PDB entry 4XEF | X-ray diffraction, 2.50 A resolution | chains A and C of the 3 polymer chains in the assembly

[Chain A]
Protein: Protein-tyrosine kinase 2-beta
Source organism: Homo sapiens
Notes: EC 2.7.10.2; fragment: FAT domain
Reference sequence: Q14289 (FAK2_HUMAN); residue numbers follow UniProt; this construct covers 871-1005
Amino-acid sequence (139 residues; each row starts with the number of its first residue):
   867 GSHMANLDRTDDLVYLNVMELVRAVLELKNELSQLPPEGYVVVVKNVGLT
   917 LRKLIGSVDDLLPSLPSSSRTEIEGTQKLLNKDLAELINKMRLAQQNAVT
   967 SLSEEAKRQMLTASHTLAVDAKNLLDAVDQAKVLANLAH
Unresolved in the structure: 867-869
Construct notes: expression tag (867-870); engineered mutation Ser899 (Cys in Q14289), Ala972 (Cys in Q14289)
UniProt features mapped onto this chain:
  - modified residue: Tyr881 (Phosphotyrosine)
  - mutagenesis: Tyr881 (Y881F: Loss of phosphorylation site. Strongly reduced interaction with GRB2)
Reported in the primary citation:
  - binding site for 20-mer peptide containing LD1 motif of leupaxin: Val888, Val891, Lys895

[Chain C]
Protein: 20-mer peptide containing LD1 motif of leupaxin
Amino-acid sequence (20 residues; row label = number of the first residue in the row):
     1 MEELDALLEELERSTLQDSD
Unresolved in the structure: 14-20

[Chain A / chain C interface]
Pairs across the interface (15):
  Val907(A) - Leu11(C)
  Lys911(A) - Leu11(C)
  Arg918(A) - Met1(C)
  Arg918(A) - Leu4(C)
  Arg918(A) - Asp5(C)  salt bridge
  Arg918(A) - Leu8(C)
  Ile921(A) - Met1(C)  hydrophobic
  Ile921(A) - Leu4(C)  hydrophobic
  Gly922(A) - Met1(C)
  Asp925(A) - Met1(C)
  Asn947(A) - Leu4(C)
  Asn947(A) - Leu7(C)
  Leu950(A) - Leu4(C)  hydrophobic
  Ile954(A) - Leu11(C)  hydrophobic
  Arg958(A) - Glu10(C)  hydrogen bond (side chain-backbone)
Also at the interface, not in a pair above, chain A (16 interface residues in all): Val910, Gly914, Leu915, Leu917, Ala951, Met957
Also at the interface, not in a pair above, chain C (8 interface residues in all): Glu3
The authors on this interface:
  - pairs named by the authors: Gly914(A)-Leu8(C), Arg918(A)-Asp5(C) (hydrogen bond), Ile921(A)-Met1(C) (hydrophobic contact), Met1(C)-Arg918(A), Met1(C)-Gly922(A), Met1(C)-Asp925(A), Leu8(C)-Arg918(A)
  - interface residues, chain A: Val910(A), Leu917(A), Ile921(A), Leu950(A), Ala951(A), Ile954(A)
  - interface residues, chain C: Leu4(C)

[In short]
16 residues of chain A and 8 residues of chain C are in contact, with 1 hydrogen bond and 1 salt bridge. Polar
pairs include Arg918(A)-Asp5(C) and Arg958(A)-Glu10(C). The paper describes contacts between Gly914(A) and
Leu8(C), Met1(C) and Arg918(A) and Met1(C) and Gly922(A) among others; a hydrogen bond between Arg918(A) and
Asp5(C); a hydrophobic contact between Ile921(A) and Met1(C). The paper reports a binding site for 20-mer
peptide containing LD1 motif of leupaxin at Val888(A), Val891(A) and Lys895(A); interface residues Val910(A),
Leu917(A) and Leu4(C) among others.
Here chain A is Protein-tyrosine kinase 2-beta (Homo sapiens) and chain C is a 20-mer peptide containing LD1
motif of leupaxin. Entry 4XEF (Pyk2-FAT complexed with Leupaxin LD motif LD1) was determined by X-ray
diffraction, deposited together with 4XEK and 4XEV.
